PDB entry 7E7C | X-ray diffraction, 1.84 A resolution | chains A and B

== Chain A ==
Protein: Protein ENL
Organism: Homo sapiens
UniProtKB: Q03111 (ENL_HUMAN); the construct has insertions or renumbered stretches relative to UniProt, so the offset changes along the chain: 1-114 = UniProt 1-114; 118-151 = UniProt 115-148
Sequence (160 residues; each row starts with the number of its first residue; numbers below 1 keep their minus sign (Gly-2 is residue -2)):
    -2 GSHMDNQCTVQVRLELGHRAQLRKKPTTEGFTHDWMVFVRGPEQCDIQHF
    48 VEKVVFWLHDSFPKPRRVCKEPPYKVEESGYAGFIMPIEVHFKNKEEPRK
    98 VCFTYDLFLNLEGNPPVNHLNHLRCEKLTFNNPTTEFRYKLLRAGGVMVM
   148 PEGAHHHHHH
Disordered / not traced: -2 to 0, 149-157
Construct notes: expression tag (-2 to 0, 152-157); insertion (115-117)

== Chain B ==
Protein: Histone H3K27ac(24-27) peptide
Sequence (4 residues; row label = number of the first residue in the row):
    24 AARK
Modified positions: Lys27 (N(6)-acetyllysine; ALY)

== Chain A / chain B interface ==
Residue-residue contacts (19):
  Phe28(A) - Lys27(B)
  His56(A) - Lys27(B)
  Ser58(A) - Lys27(B)
  Phe59(A) - Lys27(B)
  Gly77(A) - Lys27(B)
  Tyr78(A) - Lys27(B)
  Ala79(A) - Ala25(B)
  Ala79(A) - Arg26(B)
  Ala79(A) - Lys27(B)
  Gly80(A) - Ala25(B)  hydrogen bond (backbone-backbone)
  Gly80(A) - Arg26(B)
  Gly80(A) - Lys27(B)  hydrogen bond (backbone-backbone)
  Phe81(A) - Arg26(B)
  Phe81(A) - Lys27(B)
  Ile82(A) - Arg26(B)
  Asp103(A) - Arg26(B)  salt bridge
  Leu104(A) - Arg26(B)
  Phe105(A) - Arg26(B)
  Asn107(A) - Ala24(B)

== Summary ==
14 residues of chain A face 4 of chain B across their interface; the contacts include 2 hydrogen bonds and 1
salt bridge. Polar pairs include Asp103(A)-Arg26(B), Gly80(A)-Ala25(B) and Gly80(A)-Lys27(B).
Chain A is Protein ENL (Homo sapiens) and chain B is Histone H3K27ac(24-27) peptide; the structure, Crystal
structure of ENL YEATS domain T1 mutant in complex with histone H3 acetylation at K27, was determined by X-ray
diffraction.
